PDB entry 1YBT | X-ray diffraction, 2.31 A resolution | chains A and B

== Chain A (and B) ==
Name: hydrolase, alpha/beta hydrolase fold family
From: Mycobacterium tuberculosis
Notes: EC 4.6.1.1; fragment: Rv1900c CHD; chain B of this document is another copy of the same molecule, construct and numbering; everything in this record applies to it too
UniProt: O07732 (O07732_MYCTU); residues 291-462 here = UniProt positions 291-462
Sequence (184 residues; each row starts with the number of its first residue):
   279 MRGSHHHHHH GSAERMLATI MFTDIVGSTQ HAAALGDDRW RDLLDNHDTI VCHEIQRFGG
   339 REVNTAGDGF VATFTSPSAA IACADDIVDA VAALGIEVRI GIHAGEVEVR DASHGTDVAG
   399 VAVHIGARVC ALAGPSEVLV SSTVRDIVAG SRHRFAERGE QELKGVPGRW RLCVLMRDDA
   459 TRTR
Unresolved in the structure: 279-290, 458-462 (chain B: 279-290)
Construct notes: cloning artifact (279-282, 289-290); expression tag (283-288); modified residue (294, 299, 454)
Modified positions: Mse279 (selenomethionine); Mse294, Mse299, Mse454 (selenomethionine; parent Met)
What the authors report for this chain:
  - mutagenesis - R377A, K442A: decreased binding to ATP
  - mutagenesis - R406A: decreased catalytic activity on ATP
  - mutagenesis - D302A: abolished catalytic activity
  - mutagenesis - E340A, V341A, N342A, N342A/D395A, T343A, F348A, D395A, H402A, H402N: unchanged catalytic activity
  - mutagenesis - N342K: decreased catalytic activity (relative GC activity)
  - catalytic residues: Arg406 (proposed by the authors, not directly observed)

== Interface between chain A and chain B ==
Contacting residue pairs (12; chain A residue first):
  Arg293(A) - Asp315(B)  salt bridge
  Thr307(A) - Val399(B)
  Gln308(A) - Pro445(B)
  Asp315(A) - Arg293(B)  salt bridge
  Arg319(A) - Ala291(B)  hydrogen bond (side chain-backbone)
  Arg319(A) - Arg293(B)
  Arg319(A) - Glu386(B)  salt bridge
  Ala344(A) - Asn342(B)
  Ala344(A) - Arg388(B)  hydrogen bond (backbone-side chain)
  Ala344(A) - Asp395(B)
  Glu386(A) - Arg319(B)  salt bridge
  Asp395(A) - Ala344(B)
Interface residues without a listed pair, chain A (12 interface residues in all): Ala291, Asn342, His392, Pro445
Interface residues without a listed pair, chain B (16 interface residues in all): Thr307, Thr343, His392, Val396, Ala397

== In short ==
12 residues of chain A face 16 of chain B across their interface; the contacts include 2 hydrogen bonds and 4
salt bridges. Among the polar pairs are Arg293(A)-Asp315(B), Arg319(A)-Glu386(B) and Arg319(A)-Ala291(B). From
the paper: the catalytic residue Arg406(A); R377A and K442A of chain A reduce binding to ATP; 14 substitutions
were tested in all.
Both chains are hydrolase, alpha/beta hydrolase fold family (Mycobacterium tuberculosis). Entry 1YBT
(Mycobacterium tuberculosis adenylyl cyclase, RV1900C chd) was determined by X-ray diffraction, deposited
together with 1YBU.
